Entry 4GZY (X-ray diffraction, 3.51 A resolution); this record covers chains C and D of the 8 polymer chains in the assembly.

# Chain C
Name: DNA-directed RNA polymerase subunit beta
Source organism: Thermus thermophilus
Notes: EC 2.7.7.6
UniProtKB: Q8RQE9 (RPOB_THET8); residues 1-1119 here = UniProt positions 1-1119
Amino-acid sequence (1119 residues; each row starts with the number of its first residue):
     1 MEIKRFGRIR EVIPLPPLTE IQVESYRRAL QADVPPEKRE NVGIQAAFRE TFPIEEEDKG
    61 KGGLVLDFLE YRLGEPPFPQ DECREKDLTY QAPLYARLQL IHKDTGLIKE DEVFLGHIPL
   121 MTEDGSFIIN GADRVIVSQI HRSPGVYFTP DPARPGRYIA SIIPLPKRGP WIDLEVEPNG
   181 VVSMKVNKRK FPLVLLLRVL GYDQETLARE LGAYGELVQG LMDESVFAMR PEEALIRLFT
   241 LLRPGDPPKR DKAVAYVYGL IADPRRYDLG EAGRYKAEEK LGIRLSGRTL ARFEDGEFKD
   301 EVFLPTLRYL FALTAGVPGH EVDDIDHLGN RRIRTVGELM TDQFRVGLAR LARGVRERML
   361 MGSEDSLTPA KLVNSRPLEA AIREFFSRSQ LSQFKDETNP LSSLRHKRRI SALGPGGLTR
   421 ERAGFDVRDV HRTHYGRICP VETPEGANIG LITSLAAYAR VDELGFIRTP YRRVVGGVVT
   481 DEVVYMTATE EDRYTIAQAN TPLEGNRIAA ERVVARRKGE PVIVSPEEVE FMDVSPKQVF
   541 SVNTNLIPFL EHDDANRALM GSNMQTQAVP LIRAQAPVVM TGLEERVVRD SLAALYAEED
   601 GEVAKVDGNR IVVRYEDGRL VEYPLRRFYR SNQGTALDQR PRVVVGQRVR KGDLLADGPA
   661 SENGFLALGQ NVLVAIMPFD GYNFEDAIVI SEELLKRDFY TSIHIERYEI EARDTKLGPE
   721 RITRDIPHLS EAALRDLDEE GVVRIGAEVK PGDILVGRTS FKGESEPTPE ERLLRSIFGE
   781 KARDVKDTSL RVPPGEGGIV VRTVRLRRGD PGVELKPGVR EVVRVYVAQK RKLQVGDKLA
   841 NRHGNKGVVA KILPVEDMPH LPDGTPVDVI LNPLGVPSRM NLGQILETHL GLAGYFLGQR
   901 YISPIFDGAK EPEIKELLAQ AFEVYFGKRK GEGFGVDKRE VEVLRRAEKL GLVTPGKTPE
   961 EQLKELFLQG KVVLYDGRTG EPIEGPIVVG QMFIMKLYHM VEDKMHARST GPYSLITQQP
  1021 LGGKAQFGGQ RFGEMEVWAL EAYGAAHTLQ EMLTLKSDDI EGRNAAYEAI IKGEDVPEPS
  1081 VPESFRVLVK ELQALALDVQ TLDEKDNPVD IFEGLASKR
Disordered / not traced: 57-62, 762-784, 1113-1119

# Chain D
Name: DNA-directed RNA polymerase subunit beta'
Source organism: Thermus thermophilus
Notes: EC 2.7.7.6
UniProtKB: Q8RQE8 (RPOC_THET8); residues 1-1524 here = UniProt positions 1-1524
Amino-acid sequence (1534 residues; numbered 1 to 1534; the number before each row is that of its first residue):
     1 MKKEVRKVRI ALASPEKIRS WSYGEVEKPE TINYRTLKPE RDGLFDERIF GPIKDYECAC
    61 GKYKRQRFEG KVCERCGVEV TKSIVRRYRM GHIELATPAA HIWFVKDVPS KIGTLLDLSA
   121 TELEQVLYFS KYIVLDPKGA ILNGVPVEKR QLLTDEEYRE LRYGKQETYP LPPGVDALVK
   181 DGEEVVKGQE LAPGVVSRLD GVALYRFPRR VRVEYVKKER AGLRLPLAAW VEKEAYKPGE
   241 ILAELPEPYL FRAEEEGVVE LKELEEGAFL VLRREDEPVA TYFLPVGMTP LVVHGEIVEK
   301 GQPLAEAKGL LRMPRQVRAA QVEAEEEGET VYLTLFLEWT EPKDYRVQPH MNVVVPEGAR
   361 VEAGDKIVAA IDPEEEVIAE AEGVVHLHEP ASILVVKARV YPFEDDVEVS TGDRVAPGDV
   421 LADGGKVKSD VYGRVEVDLV RNVVRVVESY DIDARMGAEA IQQLLKELDL EALEKELLEE
   481 MKHPSRARRA KARKRLEVVR AFLDSGNRPE WMILEAVPVL PPDLRPMVQV DGGRFATSDL
   541 NDLYRRLINR NNRLKKLLAQ GAPEIIIRNE KRMLQEAVDA LLDNGRRGAP VTNPGSDRPL
   601 RSLTDILSGK QGRFRQNLLG KRVDYSGRSV IVVGPQLKLH QCGLPKRMAL ELFKPFLLKK
   661 MEEKGIAPNV KAARRMLERQ RDIKDEVWDA LEEVIHGKVV LLNRAPTLHR LGIQAFQPVL
   721 VEGQSIQLHP LVCEAFNADF DGDQMAVHVP LSSFAQAEAR IQMLSAHNLL SPASGEPLAK
   781 PSRDIILGLY YITQVRKEKK GAGLEFATPE EALAAHERGE VALNAPIKVA GRETSVGRLK
   841 YVFANPDEAL LAVAHGIVDL QDVVTVRYMG KRLETSPGRI LFARIVAEAV EDEKVAWELI
   901 QLDVPQEKNS LKDLVYQAFL RLGMEKTARL LDALKYYGFT FSTTSGITIG IDDAVIPEEK
   961 KQYLEEADRK LLQIEQAYEM GFLTDRERYD QILQLWTETT EKVTQAVFKN FEENYPFNPL
  1021 YVMAQSGARG NPQQIRQLCG LRGLMQKPSG ETFEVPVRSS FREGLTVLEY FISSHGARKG
  1081 GADTALRTAD SGYLTRKLVD VTHEIVVREA DCGTTNYISV PLFQPDEVTR SLRLRKRADI
  1141 EAGLYGRVLA REVEVLGVRL EEGRYLSMDD VHLLIKAAEA GEIQEVPVRS PLTCQTRYGV
  1201 CQKCYGYDLS MARPVSIGEA VGIVAAQSIG EPGTQLTMRT FHTGGVAGAA DITQGLPRVI
  1261 ELFEARRPKA KAVISEIDGV VRIEETEEKL SVFVESEGFS KEYKLPKEAR LLVKDGDYVE
  1321 AGQPLTRGAI DPHQLLEAKG PEAVERYLVE EIQKVYRAQG VKLHDKHIEI VVRQMMKYVE
  1381 VTDPGDSRLL EGQVLEKWDV EALNERLIAE GKTPVAWKPL LMGVTKSALS TKSWLSAASF
  1441 QNTTHVLTEA AIAGKKDELI GLKENVILGR LIPAGTGSDF VRFTQVVDQK TLKAIEEARK
  1501 EAVEAKERPA ARRGVKREQP GKQAHHHHHH HHHH
Disordered / not traced: 1, 217-339, 1237-1253, 1500-1534
Differences from the reference sequence: expression tag (1525-1534)
Metal / ion sites: Zn2+ site 1: Cys58, Cys60; Mg2+: Asp739, Asp741, Asp743 (shared with 1 residue of chain R); Zn2+ site 2: Cys1112, Cys1194, Cys1201, Cys1204

# How chain C and chain D interact
Residue-residue contacts - 359 pairs, chain C then chain D:
  Phe425(C) - Lys1079(D)
  Arg428(C) - Arg1078(D)  hydrogen bond (backbone-side chain)
  Arg428(C) - Leu1086(D)
  Asp429(C) - Pro1048(D)
  Asp429(C) - Lys1079(D)
  Val430(C) - Pro1048(D)
  Val430(C) - Ser1074(D)
  Val430(C) - His1075(D)  hydrogen bond (backbone-side chain)
  Val430(C) - Arg1078(D)
  His431(C) - Phe1071(D)
  Arg432(C) - Lys1047(D)
  Arg432(C) - Pro1048(D)
  Arg432(C) - Phe1071(D)
  Arg432(C) - His1075(D)
  Tyr435(C) - Phe1071(D)
  Cys439(C) - Arg1078(D)  hydrogen bond (backbone-side chain)
  Pro440(C) - Phe1071(D)  hydrophobic
  Pro440(C) - Ser1074(D)
  Pro440(C) - Arg1078(D)
  Val441(C) - Arg1078(D)
  Thr443(C) - Arg1078(D)  hydrogen bond
  Gly446(C) - Ala1085(D)
  Ala447(C) - Ala1085(D)
  Ile449(C) - Gly1081(D)
  Gln498(C) - Leu1068(D)
  Asn500(C) - Thr1066(D)
  Asn500(C) - Val1067(D)
  Pro521(C) - Val1055(D)  hydrophobic
  Pro521(C) - Leu1068(D)  hydrophobic
  Pro536(C) - Val1067(D)  hydrophobic
  Val539(C) - Val1067(D)  hydrophobic
  Leu550(C) - Tyr1070(D)  hydrophobic
  Glu551(C) - Leu1065(D)
  His552(C) - Phe1061(D)
  His552(C) - Arg1062(D)  hydrogen bond (side chain-backbone)
  His552(C) - Glu1063(D)  hydrogen bond (side chain-backbone)
  His552(C) - Gly1064(D)
  Asp553(C) - Phe1061(D)
  Asp553(C) - Tyr1070(D)
  Asp554(C) - Phe1061(D)
  Asp554(C) - Tyr1070(D)
  Ala555(C) - Tyr1070(D)
  Ala555(C) - Ala1077(D)  hydrophobic
  Asn556(C) - Ala1077(D)
  Ala558(C) - Tyr1070(D)
  Ile676(C) - Thr948(D)  hydrogen bond (backbone-side chain)
  Ile676(C) - Ile949(D)
  Pro678(C) - Asp784(D)
  Pro678(C) - Ser942(D)
  Pro678(C) - Thr943(D)
  Pro678(C) - Ile947(D)
  Phe679(C) - Thr943(D)
  Asp680(C) - Asp784(D)
  Asp680(C) - Phe939(D)
  Asp680(C) - Thr943(D)
  Gly681(C) - Val633(D)
  Gly681(C) - Pro635(D)
  Gly681(C) - Phe939(D)
  Tyr682(C) - Val633(D)
  Tyr682(C) - Pro635(D)  hydrophobic
  Tyr682(C) - Gln636(D)
  Asn683(C) - Asp784(D)
  Phe684(C) - Val633(D)  hydrophobic
  Phe684(C) - Pro730(D)
  Phe684(C) - Phe740(D)
  Phe684(C) - Ser782(D)
  Phe684(C) - Arg783(D)
  Glu685(C) - Phe740(D)
  Glu685(C) - Arg783(D)  salt bridge
  Asp686(C) - Phe740(D)
  Asp686(C) - Asp741(D)
  Ala687(C) - Phe740(D)
  Arg713(C) - Arg534(D)
  Leu717(C) - Gly532(D)
  Leu717(C) - Gly533(D)
  Pro751(C) - Gln680(D)  hydrogen bond (backbone-side chain)
  Phe761(C) - Gly532(D)
  Gln834(C) - Gln724(D)
  Val835(C) - Gly723(D)
  Val835(C) - Ser725(D)  hydrogen bond (backbone-side chain)
  Gly836(C) - Val630(D)
  Gly836(C) - Ser725(D)
  Lys838(C) - Asp741(D)  hydrogen bond (side chain-backbone)
  Lys846(C) - Asp741(D)
  Gly847(C) - Phe740(D)
  Val848(C) - Val630(D)  hydrophobic
  Val848(C) - Phe740(D)  hydrogen bond (backbone-backbone)
  Val848(C) - Asp741(D)
  Val848(C) - Gly742(D)
  Val849(C) - Val632(D)
  Ala850(C) - Val632(D)  hydrophobic
  Ala850(C) - Val633(D)  hydrophobic
  Asn872(C) - Asp784(D)  hydrogen bond
  Pro873(C) - Ile947(D)
  Pro873(C) - Thr948(D)
  Pro873(C) - Ile949(D)  hydrophobic
  Pro873(C) - Met1023(D)  hydrophobic
  Leu874(C) - Arg783(D)
  Leu874(C) - Asp784(D)
  Leu874(C) - Leu787(D)  hydrophobic
  Leu874(C) - Met1023(D)  hydrophobic
  Leu874(C) - Ala1028(D)  hydrophobic
  Leu874(C) - Arg1029(D)
  Val876(C) - Ile949(D)  hydrophobic
  Pro877(C) - Leu1020(D)  hydrophobic
  Pro877(C) - Arg1029(D)
  Pro877(C) - Gln1034(D)
  Pro877(C) - Leu1038(D)
  Ser878(C) - Arg1029(D)  hydrogen bond
  Ser878(C) - Gly1030(D)  hydrogen bond (side chain-backbone)
  Ser878(C) - Gln1034(D)
  Met880(C) - Gln1034(D)
  Met880(C) - Gln1037(D)
  Met880(C) - Leu1038(D)  hydrophobic
  Met880(C) - Phe1061(D)
  Leu882(C) - Leu1038(D)  hydrophobic
  Leu882(C) - Phe1061(D)
  Leu882(C) - Arg1062(D)
  Ile885(C) - Ile949(D)
  Ile885(C) - Gly950(D)
  Ile885(C) - Ile951(D)
  Leu886(C) - Ile951(D)  hydrophobic
  His889(C) - Gly950(D)
  His889(C) - Ile951(D)  hydrogen bond (side chain-backbone)
  Phe906(C) - Leu1065(D)
  Phe906(C) - Thr1066(D)
  Phe906(C) - Val1067(D)  hydrophobic
  Phe906(C) - Tyr1070(D)  hydrophobic
  Glu911(C) - Ile951(D)
  Glu911(C) - Asp952(D)
  Glu911(C) - Arg1062(D)  salt bridge
  Lys915(C) - Asp952(D)  salt bridge
  Arg945(C) - Asp859(D)  salt bridge
  Arg946(C) - Tyr791(D)  hydrogen bond
  Arg946(C) - Arg796(D)
  Arg946(C) - Gln861(D)  hydrogen bond
  Lys949(C) - Arg796(D)
  Lys949(C) - Glu798(D)
  Lys949(C) - Lys828(D)
  Lys949(C) - Asp859(D)  salt bridge
  Lys949(C) - Asp862(D)  salt bridge
  Leu950(C) - Phe1017(D)
  Gly951(C) - Tyr1015(D)
  Gln969(C) - Asp952(D)
  Lys971(C) - Asp953(D)  salt bridge
  Arg978(C) - Thr943(D)
  Ile983(C) - Thr943(D)
  Ile983(C) - Thr944(D)
  Ile983(C) - Gly946(D)
  Glu984(C) - Thr944(D)  hydrogen bond (backbone-backbone)
  Glu984(C) - Ser945(D)
  Gly985(C) - Gly946(D)
  Pro986(C) - Gly946(D)
  Pro986(C) - Thr948(D)
  Ile987(C) - Gly946(D)
  Ile987(C) - Thr948(D)
  Val988(C) - Thr948(D)
  Val988(C) - Ile949(D)
  Val988(C) - Gly950(D)
  Val1001(C) - Ser629(D)
  Val1001(C) - Val630(D)  hydrophobic
  Val1001(C) - Gln724(D)  hydrogen bond (backbone-side chain)
  Val1001(C) - Ser725(D)
  Glu1002(C) - Gln724(D)
  Lys1004(C) - Val630(D)
  Lys1004(C) - Gln744(D)  hydrogen bond
  Met1005(C) - Arg628(D)
  Met1005(C) - Arg647(D)
  Met1005(C) - Met648(D)  hydrophobic
  Met1005(C) - Gln724(D)
  His1006(C) - Gly627(D)
  His1006(C) - Arg628(D)  hydrogen bond (backbone-backbone)
  His1006(C) - Met648(D)
  Ala1007(C) - Ser626(D)
  Ala1007(C) - Met648(D)  hydrophobic
  Ala1007(C) - Glu651(D)
  Ala1007(C) - Leu652(D)  hydrophobic
  Arg1008(C) - Asp624(D)  salt bridge
  Arg1008(C) - Tyr625(D)
  Arg1008(C) - Ser626(D)  hydrogen bond (backbone-backbone)
  Arg1008(C) - Glu651(D)
  Ser1009(C) - Asp624(D)
  Ser1009(C) - Tyr625(D)  hydrogen bond (backbone-backbone)
  Ser1009(C) - Glu651(D)  hydrogen bond (side chain-backbone)
  Ser1009(C) - Leu652(D)
  Ser1009(C) - Lys654(D)
  Thr1010(C) - Asp624(D)  hydrogen bond
  Thr1010(C) - Tyr625(D)  hydrogen bond
  Tyr1013(C) - Asp624(D)  hydrogen bond
  Leu1015(C) - Val528(D)  hydrophobic
  Leu1015(C) - Gln529(D)
  Gln1019(C) - Arg622(D)
  Pro1020(C) - Arg622(D)
  Pro1020(C) - Asp624(D)
  Leu1021(C) - Arg622(D)
  Gly1029(C) - Arg622(D)  hydrogen bond (backbone-side chain)
  Gly1029(C) - Val623(D)
  Gln1030(C) - Arg622(D)
  Gln1030(C) - Val623(D)  hydrogen bond (backbone-backbone)
  Gln1030(C) - Ser626(D)
  Gln1030(C) - Gly627(D)
  Gln1030(C) - Arg628(D)
  Arg1031(C) - Leu619(D)  hydrogen bond (side chain-backbone)
  Arg1031(C) - Gly620(D)
  Arg1031(C) - Arg622(D)
  Phe1032(C) - Leu619(D)
  Phe1032(C) - Gly620(D)
  Phe1032(C) - Lys621(D)  hydrogen bond (backbone-backbone)
  Phe1032(C) - Val623(D)  hydrophobic
  Gly1033(C) - Leu619(D)
  Glu1034(C) - Leu618(D)
  Glu1034(C) - Leu619(D)
  Glu1034(C) - Arg1096(D)  salt bridge
  Met1035(C) - Thr707(D)
  Met1035(C) - Gly1092(D)
  Glu1036(C) - Asn703(D)  hydrogen bond
  Glu1036(C) - Thr707(D)
  Trp1038(C) - Thr1095(D)
  Trp1038(C) - Arg1096(D)
  Trp1038(C) - Ile1223(D)
  Trp1038(C) - Gln1227(D)  hydrogen bond (backbone-side chain)
  Ala1039(C) - Ile713(D)  hydrophobic
  Ala1039(C) - Gln1227(D)
  Leu1040(C) - Ile713(D)  hydrophobic
  Leu1040(C) - Met763(D)  hydrophobic
  Glu1041(C) - Ala1220(D)
  Glu1041(C) - Ile1223(D)
  Glu1041(C) - Leu1462(D)
  Glu1041(C) - Val1466(D)
  Ala1042(C) - Arg710(D)
  Ala1042(C) - Ile1223(D)  hydrophobic
  Ala1042(C) - Val1224(D)
  Ala1042(C) - Gln1227(D)
  Tyr1043(C) - Arg710(D)  hydrogen bond (side chain-backbone)
  Tyr1043(C) - Leu711(D)
  Tyr1043(C) - Ile713(D)  hydrogen bond (side chain-backbone)
  Tyr1043(C) - Gln714(D)  hydrogen bond
  Tyr1043(C) - Gln762(D)
  Tyr1043(C) - Met763(D)  hydrophobic
  Tyr1043(C) - Asn768(D)
  Gly1044(C) - Glu758(D)
  Gly1044(C) - Gln762(D)  hydrogen bond (backbone-side chain)
  Gly1044(C) - Gly1475(D)
  Gly1044(C) - Thr1476(D)  hydrogen bond (backbone-backbone)
  Ala1045(C) - Glu758(D)
  Ala1045(C) - Gln762(D)
  Ala1045(C) - Met763(D)  hydrophobic
  Ala1046(C) - Glu758(D)
  Ala1046(C) - Ile1472(D)  hydrophobic
  Ala1046(C) - Thr1476(D)
  His1047(C) - Phe754(D)
  His1047(C) - Glu758(D)  hydrogen bond (backbone-side chain)
  His1047(C) - Thr1476(D)
  Thr1048(C) - Ala755(D)  hydrogen bond (side chain-backbone)
  Thr1048(C) - Glu758(D)  hydrogen bond (backbone-side chain)
  Leu1049(C) - Ile1472(D)  hydrophobic
  Gln1050(C) - Gly1469(D)
  Glu1051(C) - Pro750(D)
  Glu1051(C) - Leu751(D)  hydrogen bond (side chain-backbone)
  Glu1051(C) - Ser752(D)  hydrogen bond (side chain-backbone)
  Glu1051(C) - Ala755(D)
  Met1052(C) - Val623(D)  hydrophobic
  Leu1053(C) - Asn617(D)
  Leu1053(C) - Lys621(D)
  Leu1053(C) - Val1466(D)  hydrophobic
  Lys1056(C) - Arg622(D)
  Lys1056(C) - Val623(D)
  Lys1056(C) - Asp624(D)  hydrogen bond (backbone-backbone)
  Lys1056(C) - Val749(D)  hydrogen bond (side chain-backbone)
  Lys1056(C) - Leu751(D)
  Ser1057(C) - Lys621(D)
  Ser1057(C) - Arg622(D)  hydrogen bond (side chain-backbone)
  Asp1058(C) - Arg613(D)  salt bridge
  Asp1058(C) - Lys621(D)
  Ile1060(C) - Arg87(D)
  Glu1061(C) - Tyr88(D)  hydrogen bond
  Tyr1067(C) - Arg674(D)  hydrogen bond
  Ile1070(C) - Pro655(D)  hydrophobic
  Ile1070(C) - Phe656(D)
  Ile1070(C) - Lys659(D)
  Ile1071(C) - Pro655(D)  hydrophobic
  Ile1071(C) - Leu658(D)  hydrophobic
  Ile1071(C) - Lys659(D)
  Ile1071(C) - Val670(D)  hydrophobic
  Lys1072(C) - Lys659(D)
  Asp1075(C) - Ser753(D)  hydrogen bond
  Val1076(C) - Leu751(D)
  Val1076(C) - Ser752(D)
  Glu1078(C) - Ser752(D)  hydrogen bond
  Pro1082(C) - Leu1468(D)
  Pro1082(C) - Gly1469(D)
  Pro1082(C) - Arg1470(D)
  Glu1083(C) - Arg87(D)  salt bridge
  Glu1083(C) - Tyr88(D)
  Ser1084(C) - Arg613(D)  hydrogen bond
  Ser1084(C) - Asn617(D)  hydrogen bond
  Ser1084(C) - Ile1467(D)  hydrogen bond (side chain-backbone)
  Ser1084(C) - Leu1468(D)
  Phe1085(C) - Leu1468(D)  hydrogen bond (backbone-backbone)
  Arg1086(C) - Tyr88(D)
  Val1087(C) - Arg87(D)
  Leu1088(C) - Arg613(D)
  Leu1088(C) - Leu1468(D)  hydrophobic
  Lys1090(C) - Tyr88(D)
  Lys1090(C) - Met90(D)
  Lys1090(C) - Leu524(D)
  Glu1091(C) - Ile606(D)
  Glu1091(C) - Leu607(D)
  Glu1091(C) - Arg613(D)
  Leu1092(C) - Leu607(D)  hydrophobic
  Leu1092(C) - Leu1447(D)  hydrophobic
  Gln1093(C) - Trp21(D)
  Gln1093(C) - Met90(D)
  Gln1093(C) - Pro518(D)
  Ala1094(C) - Met90(D)
  Ala1094(C) - Pro518(D)
  Ala1094(C) - Leu520(D)  hydrophobic
  Ala1094(C) - Leu603(D)  hydrophobic
  Leu1095(C) - His101(D)
  Leu1095(C) - Trp103(D)  hydrophobic
  Leu1095(C) - Pro518(D)
  Leu1095(C) - Leu603(D)  hydrophobic
  Ala1096(C) - Ala11(D)
  Ala1096(C) - Leu12(D)
  Ala1096(C) - Ala13(D)  hydrogen bond (backbone-backbone)
  Ala1096(C) - Ile18(D)  hydrophobic
  Ala1096(C) - Leu514(D)  hydrophobic
  Leu1097(C) - Ile10(D)  hydrophobic
  Leu1097(C) - Ala11(D)
  Leu1097(C) - Trp21(D)
  Leu1097(C) - Trp103(D)  hydrophobic
  Leu1097(C) - Leu1447(D)  hydrophobic
  Leu1097(C) - Ala1451(D)  hydrophobic
  Asp1098(C) - Arg9(D)
  Asp1098(C) - Ile10(D)
  Asp1098(C) - Ala11(D)  hydrogen bond (backbone-backbone)
  Asp1098(C) - Trp21(D)
  Val1099(C) - Arg9(D)
  Gln1100(C) - Val8(D)
  Gln1100(C) - Arg9(D)  hydrogen bond (backbone-backbone)
  Leu1102(C) - Val5(D)
  Leu1102(C) - Arg6(D)  hydrogen bond (backbone-backbone)
  Leu1102(C) - Lys7(D)  hydrogen bond (backbone-backbone)
  Leu1102(C) - Arg9(D)
  Leu1102(C) - Lys1456(D)
  Asp1103(C) - Lys2(D)
  Asp1103(C) - Glu4(D)
  Asp1103(C) - Arg6(D)
  Asp1103(C) - Lys7(D)
  Glu1104(C) - Glu4(D)
  Glu1104(C) - Arg6(D)  salt bridge
  Glu1104(C) - Lys7(D)
  Asp1106(C) - Lys7(D)  salt bridge
  Asp1106(C) - Lys1456(D)
  Pro1108(C) - Lys2(D)
  Val1109(C) - Lys2(D)
  Val1109(C) - Val5(D)  hydrophobic
  Asp1110(C) - Lys2(D)
  Phe1112(C) - Tyr88(D)  hydrophobic
Interface residues without a listed pair, chain C (170 interface residues in all): His434, Gly450, Thr453, Ala515, Phe540, Met677, Arg879, Lys910, Leu952, Met1000, Val1037, Thr1054, Arg1063, Gly1073, Thr1101
Interface residues without a listed pair, chain D (188 interface residues in all): Lys3, Lys17, Ile84, Phe104, Pro521, Val530, Leu582, Phe614, Gln616, Ile631, Pro645, Leu701, Cys733, Asp739, His748, Ile827, Ala954, Arg1042, Phe1053, Ile1072, Ala1082, Asp1083, Ser1091, Val1099, Trp1434, Leu1471, Ala1474, Gly1477

# Summary
170 residues of chain C and 188 residues of chain D are in contact, with 59 hydrogen bonds and 13 salt
bridges. Polar pairs include Glu685(C)-Arg783(D), Glu911(C)-Arg1062(D) and Lys915(C)-Asp952(D). The Zn2+ site
1 is built by Cys58(D) and Cys60(D). Asp739(D), Asp741(D) and Asp743(D) coordinate Mg2+.
Here chain C is DNA-directed RNA polymerase subunit beta and chain D is DNA-directed RNA polymerase subunit
beta', both from Thermus thermophilus. Entry 4GZY (Crystal structures of bacterial RNA Polymerase paused
elongation complexes) was determined by X-ray diffraction, deposited together with 4GZZ.
